9D4U - chains C and K of the 11 polymer chains in the assembly; structure by electron microscopy, 3.55 A resolution.

== Chain C ==
Molecule: Proteasome subunit alpha type-3
From: Saccharomyces cerevisiae
UniProt: P23638 (PSA3_YEAST); residues 1-258 here = UniProt positions 1-258
Chain sequence (258 residues; numbered 1 to 258; the number before each row is that of its first residue):
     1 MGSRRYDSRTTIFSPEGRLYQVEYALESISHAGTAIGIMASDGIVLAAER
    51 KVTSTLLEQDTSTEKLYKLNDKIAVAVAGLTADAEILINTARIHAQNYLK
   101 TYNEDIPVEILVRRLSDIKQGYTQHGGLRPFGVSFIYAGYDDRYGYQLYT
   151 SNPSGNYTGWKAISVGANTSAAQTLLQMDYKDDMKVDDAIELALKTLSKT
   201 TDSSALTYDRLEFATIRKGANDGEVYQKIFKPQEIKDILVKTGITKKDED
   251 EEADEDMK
Disordered / not traced: 1-15, 246-258

== Chain K ==
Molecule: Proteasome subunit beta type-4
From: Saccharomyces cerevisiae
UniProt: P22141 (PSB4_YEAST); numbering as in UniProt (aligned over 1-198)
Chain sequence (198 residues; row label = number of the first residue in the row):
     1 MDIILGIRVQDSVILASSKAVTRGISVLKDSDDKTRQLSPHTLMSFAGEA
    51 GDTVQFAEYIQANIQLYSIREDYELSPQAVSSFVRQELAKSIRSRRPYQV
   101 NVLIGGYDKKKNKPELYQIDYLGTKVELPYGAHGYSGFYTFSLLDHHYRP
   151 DMTTEEGLDLLKLCVQELEKRMPMDFKGVIVKIVDKDGIRQVDDFQAQ
Disordered / not traced: 18-33, 193-198

== Interface between chain C and chain K ==
Residue-residue contacts - 27 pairs, chain C then chain K:
  Tyr-98(C) / Tyr-67(K)  hydrogen bond
  Tyr-98(C) / Leu-75(K)
  Lys-100(C) / Gln-86(K)
  Thr-101(C) / Ser-82(K)  hydrogen bond (backbone-side chain)
  Thr-101(C) / Phe-83(K)  hydrogen bond (backbone-backbone)
  Thr-101(C) / Gln-86(K)  hydrogen bond
  Tyr-102(C) / Leu-75(K)  hydrophobic
  Tyr-102(C) / Gln-78(K)
  Tyr-102(C) / Ala-79(K)
  Tyr-102(C) / Ser-82(K)  hydrogen bond (backbone-side chain)
  Tyr-102(C) / Phe-83(K)  hydrophobic
  Asn-103(C) / Ser-82(K)  hydrogen bond (backbone-side chain)
  Glu-104(C) / Ser-76(K)  hydrogen bond
  Glu-104(C) / Gln-78(K)  hydrogen bond
  Glu-104(C) / Ala-79(K)
  Pro-107(C) / Tyr-67(K)
  Ile-110(C) / Tyr-67(K)
  Ile-110(C) / Glu-71(K)
  Arg-113(C) / Arg-70(K)  hydrogen bond (side chain-backbone)
  Arg-113(C) / Glu-71(K)  salt bridge
  Asp-142(C) / Tyr-73(K)  hydrogen bond (backbone-side chain)
  Asp-142(C) / Lys-110(K)
  Arg-143(C) / Glu-71(K)  salt bridge
  Arg-143(C) / Asp-72(K)
  Arg-143(C) / Tyr-73(K)
  Arg-143(C) / Lys-110(K)
  Tyr-144(C) / Asp-72(K)  hydrogen bond (side chain-backbone)
Interface residues without a listed pair, chain C (13 interface residues in all): Glu-109
Interface residues without a listed pair, chain K (15 interface residues in all): Asn-63, Lys-125

== Summary ==
The interface between chain C and chain K involves 13 residues on one side and 15 on the other, with 11
hydrogen bonds and 2 salt bridges. Polar pairs include Arg-113(C)/Glu-71(K), Arg-143(C)/Glu-71(K) and
Tyr-98(C)/Tyr-67(K).
Chain C is Proteasome subunit alpha type-3 and chain K is Proteasome subunit beta type-4, both from
Saccharomyces cerevisiae; the structure, Core particle assembly intermediate Capless 13S purified from
Saccharomyces cerevisiae, was determined by electron microscopy.
